Entry 1HXY (X-ray diffraction, 2.60 A resolution); this record covers chains B and C of the 4 polymer chains in the assembly.

# Chain B
Name: HLA class II histocompatibility antigen, dr-1 beta chain
Source organism: Homo sapiens
Reference sequence: P04229 (2B11_HUMAN); residues 1-190 here correspond to UniProt positions 30-219 (UniProt number = residue number + 29)
Chain sequence (190 residues; each row starts with the number of its first residue):
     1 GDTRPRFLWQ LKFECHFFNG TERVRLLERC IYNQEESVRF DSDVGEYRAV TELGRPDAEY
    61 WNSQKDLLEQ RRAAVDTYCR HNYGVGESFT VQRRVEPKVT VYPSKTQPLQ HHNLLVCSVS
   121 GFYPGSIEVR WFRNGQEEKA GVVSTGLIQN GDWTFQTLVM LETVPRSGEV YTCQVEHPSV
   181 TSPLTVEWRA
Disordered / not traced: 1-2, 104-111
Disulfide bonds: Cys15-Cys79, Cys117-Cys173
Ion coordination: Zn2+: His81 (shared with 2 residues of chain D)

# Chain C
Name: Hemagglutinin
Chain sequence (13 residues; row label = number of the first residue in the row):
   306 PKYVKQNTLK LAT

# Interface between chain B and chain C
Contacting residue pairs (30; chain B residue first):
  Trp9(B) with Leu316(C), hydrophobic
  Leu11(B) with Thr313(C)
  Phe13(B) with Gln311(C)
  Glu28(B) with Leu314(C)
  Tyr47(B) with Leu314(C)
  Pro56(B) with Ala317(C)
  Asp57(B) with Leu316(C); Ala317(C), hydrogen bond (side chain-backbone)
  Tyr60(B) with Lys315(C); Ala317(C), hydrophobic
  Trp61(B) with Leu314(C); Lys315(C), hydrogen bond (side chain-backbone); Leu316(C), hydrophobic
  Leu67(B) with Leu314(C), hydrophobic
  Gln70(B) with Gln311(C), hydrogen bond
  Arg71(B) with Gln311(C); Asn312(C), hydrogen bond (side chain-backbone); Leu314(C)
  Ala74(B) with Gln311(C)
  Tyr78(B) with Val309(C); Gln311(C)
  His81(B) with Lys307(C), hydrogen bond (side chain-backbone); Val309(C)
  Asn82(B) with Tyr308(C); Val309(C), hydrogen bond (side chain-backbone)
  Val85(B) with Pro306(C); Lys307(C); Tyr308(C), hydrophobic
  Gly86(B) with Tyr308(C)
  Phe89(B) with Tyr308(C)
Interface residues without a listed pair, chain B (20 interface residues in all): Thr77
Interface residues without a listed pair, chain C (12 interface residues in all): Lys310

# Overview
20 residues of chain B face 12 of chain C across their interface; the contacts include 6 hydrogen bonds. Polar
contacts include Asp57(B)-Ala317(C), Trp61(B)-Lys315(C) and Gln70(B)-Gln311(C).
Here chain B is HLA class II histocompatibility antigen, dr-1 beta chain (Homo sapiens) and chain C is
Hemagglutinin. Entry 1HXY (Crystal structure of staphylococcal enterotoxin H in complex with human MHC class
II) was determined by X-ray diffraction.
